6FBE - chains A and B of the 3 polymer chains in the assembly; structure by X-ray diffraction, 1.59 A resolution.

# Chain A
Protein: DNA polymerase I, thermostable
From: Thermus aquaticus
Notes: EC 2.7.7.7
UniProt: P19821 (DPO1_THEAQ); numbering as in UniProt (aligned over 293-832)
Amino-acid sequence (541 residues; numbered 292 to 832; the number before each row is that of its first residue):
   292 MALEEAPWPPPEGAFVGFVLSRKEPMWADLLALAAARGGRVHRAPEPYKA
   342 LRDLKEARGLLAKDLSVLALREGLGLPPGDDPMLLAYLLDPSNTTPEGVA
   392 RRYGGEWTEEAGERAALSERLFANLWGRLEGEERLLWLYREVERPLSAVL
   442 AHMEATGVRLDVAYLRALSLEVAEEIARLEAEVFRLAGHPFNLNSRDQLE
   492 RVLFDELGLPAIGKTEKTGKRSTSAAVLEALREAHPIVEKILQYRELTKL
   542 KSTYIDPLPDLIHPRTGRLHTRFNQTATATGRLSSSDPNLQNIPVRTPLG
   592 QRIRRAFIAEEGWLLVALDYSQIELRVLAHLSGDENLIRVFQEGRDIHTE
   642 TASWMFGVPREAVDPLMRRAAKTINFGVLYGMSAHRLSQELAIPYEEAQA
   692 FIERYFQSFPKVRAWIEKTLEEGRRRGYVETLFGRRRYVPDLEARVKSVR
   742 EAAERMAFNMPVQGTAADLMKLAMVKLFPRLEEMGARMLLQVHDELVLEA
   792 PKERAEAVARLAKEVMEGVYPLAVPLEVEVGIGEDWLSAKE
Unresolved in the structure: 292-293
Construct notes: initiating methionine (292)
Metal / ion sites: Mg2+: Glu462, Glu465, Glu602; Mn2+ site 1: Asp610, Asp785 (together with XG4) (shared with DC112(B) of chain B); Mn2+ site 2: Asp610, Tyr611, Asp785 (together with XG4)
Small-molecule neighbours: XG4 (2'-deoxy-5'-O-[(R)-hydroxy{[(R)-hydroxy(phosphonooxy)phosphoryl]amino}phosphoryl]guanosine): Arg573, Asp610, Tyr611, Ser612, Gln613, Ile614, Glu615, His639, Arg659, Lys663, Thr664, Phe667, Tyr671, Asn750, Asp785
Reported in the primary citation:
  - Mn2+ coordination: Asp610, Tyr611, Asp785
  - binding site for the 12-nt DNA strand (chain B): Ala517
  - catalytic residues: Lys663 (citing earlier work)

# Chain B
Molecule: 12-nt DNA strand
Sequence (12 nucleotides; row label = number of the first residue in the row):
   101 GACCACGCAXCC
Modified positions: D4B ([(2R,3S,5R)-5-[4-azanyl-5-[2-(4-ethynylphenyl)ethynyl]-2-oxidanylidene-pyrimidin-1-yl]-3-oxidanyl-oxolan-2-yl]methyl dihydrogen phosphate) at position 110
Metal / ion sites: Mn2+: DC112 (together with XG4) (shared with Asp610(A), Asp785(A) of chain A)

# Interface between chain A and chain B
Pairs across the interface - 40 pairs, chain A then chain B:
  Arg487(A) - DG107(B)  hydrogen bond to the phosphate
  Arg487(A) - DC108(B)  salt bridge to the phosphate
  Thr506(A) - DG107(B)  hydrogen bond to the phosphate
  Thr506(A) - DC108(B)  phosphate contact
  Glu507(A) - DG107(B)  phosphate contact
  Lys508(A) - DC106(B)  phosphate contact
  Lys508(A) - DG107(B)  hydrogen bond to the phosphate
  Thr509(A) - DC106(B)  phosphate contact
  Thr509(A) - DG107(B)  hydrogen bond to the phosphate
  Ser513(A) - DC108(B)  hydrogen bond to the phosphate
  Thr514(A) - DC108(B)  hydrogen bond to the phosphate
  Ser515(A) - DC108(B)  phosphate contact
  Ser515(A) - DA109(B)  phosphate contact
  Ala516(A) - DA109(B)  hydrogen bond to the phosphate
  Ala516(A) - D4B_110(B)  base contact
  Ala517(A) - D4B_110(B)  base contact
  Glu520(A) - D4B_110(B)  base contact
  Arg536(A) - DC108(B)  hydrogen bond to the phosphate
  Arg536(A) - DA109(B)  salt bridge to the phosphate
  Glu537(A) - D4B_110(B)  phosphate contact
  Lys540(A) - DA109(B)  hydrogen bond to the base
  Lys540(A) - D4B_110(B)  base contact
  Leu541(A) - D4B_110(B)  sugar contact
  Tyr545(A) - D4B_110(B)  sugar contact
  Arg573(A) - DC112(B)  hydrogen bond to the base
  Gln582(A) - DC111(B)  sugar contact
  Asn583(A) - D4B_110(B)  base contact
  Asn583(A) - DC111(B)  sugar contact
  Ile584(A) - DC111(B)  sugar contact
  Pro585(A) - D4B_110(B)  phosphate contact
  Pro585(A) - DC111(B)  phosphate contact
  Val586(A) - DC111(B)  hydrogen bond to the phosphate
  Val586(A) - DC112(B)  phosphate contact
  Arg587(A) - DC111(B)  hydrogen bond to the phosphate
  Arg595(A) - DC111(B)  phosphate contact
  Arg660(A) - DC112(B)  salt bridge to the phosphate
  Lys663(A) - DC112(B)  base contact
  Val783(A) - DC112(B)  phosphate contact
  His784(A) - DC112(B)  sugar contact
  Asp785(A) - DC112(B)  phosphate contact
Other interface residues (no listed pair), chain A (32 interface residues in all): Gly510, Asp610, Lys831

# In short
Chain A and chain B form an interface of 32 and 7 residues respectively, with 12 hydrogen bonds and 3 salt
bridges. Polar contacts include Lys540(A)-DA109(B), Arg573(A)-DC112(B) and Arg487(A)-DG107(B). Ligands of
chain A: compound XG4. From the paper: the catalytic residue Lys663(A); a binding site for the 12-nt DNA
strand (chain B) at Ala517(A).
Here chain A is DNA polymerase I, thermostable (Thermus aquaticus) and chain B is a 12-nt DNA strand. Entry
6FBE (KlenTaq DNA polymerase processing a modified primer - bearing the modification upstream at the third
primer ...) was determined by X-ray diffraction together with 6FBC, 6FBD, 6FBF, 6FBG, 6FBH and 6FBI from the
same study.
